Entry 6K1P (electron microscopy, 3.87 A resolution); this record covers chains A and J of the 11 polymer chains in the assembly.

[Chain A]
Molecule: Histone H3
Source organism: Xenopus laevis
UniProt: A0A310TTQ1 (A0A310TTQ1_XENLA); residues 1-135 here correspond to UniProt positions 2-136 (UniProt number = residue number + 1)
Chain sequence (135 residues; each row starts with the number of its first residue):
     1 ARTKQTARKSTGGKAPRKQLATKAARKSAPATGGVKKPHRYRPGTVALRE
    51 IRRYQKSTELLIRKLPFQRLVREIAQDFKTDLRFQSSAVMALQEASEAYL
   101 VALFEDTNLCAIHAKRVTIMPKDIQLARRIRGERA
Unresolved in the structure: 1-36, 135

[Chain J]
Molecule: 167-nt DNA strand
Source organism: Escherichia coli K-12
Sequence (167 nucleotides; row label = number of the first residue in the row; numbers below 1 keep their minus sign (DC-19 is residue -19)):
   -19 CTAGTACTTCTCGACAAGCTATCGGATGTATATATCTGACACGTGCCTGG
    31 AGACTAGGGAGTAATCCCCTTGGCGGTTAAAACGCGGGGGACAGCGCGTA
    81 CGTGCGTTTAAGCGGTGCTAGAGCTGTCTACGACCAATTGAGCGGCCTCG
   131 GCACCGGGATTCTCGAG
Unresolved in the structure: -19 to 0, 147

[Interface between chain A and chain J]
Residue-residue contacts (15; chain A residue first):
  Arg40(A) - DG66(J)  base contact
  Arg42(A) - DG69(J)  salt bridge to the phosphate
  Arg42(A) - DC144(J)  hydrogen bond to the phosphate
  Pro43(A) - DG69(J)  sugar contact
  Thr45(A) - DC144(J)  hydrogen bond to the phosphate
  Arg63(A) - DA60(J)  sugar contact
  Arg72(A) - DT51(J)  salt bridge to the phosphate
  Arg83(A) - DT51(J)  phosphate contact
  Phe84(A) - DT50(J)  phosphate contact
  Phe84(A) - DT51(J)  hydrogen bond to the phosphate
  Gln85(A) - DT50(J)  phosphate contact
  Arg116(A) - DA71(J)  phosphate contact
  Val117(A) - DA71(J)  hydrogen bond to the phosphate
  Thr118(A) - DG70(J)  phosphate contact
  Thr118(A) - DA71(J)  hydrogen bond to the phosphate
Interface residues without a listed pair, chain A (15 interface residues in all): Tyr41, Lys115, Met120
Interface residues without a listed pair, chain J (12 interface residues in all): DG68, DC72, DT143, DG145

[In short]
The interface between chain A and chain J involves 15 residues on one side and 12 on the other, with 5
hydrogen bonds and 2 salt bridges. Among the polar pairs are Arg42(A)-DC144(J), Thr45(A)-DC144(J) and
Phe84(A)-DT51(J).
Here chain A is Histone H3 (Xenopus laevis) and chain J is a 167-nt DNA strand (Escherichia coli K-12). Entry
6K1P (The complex of ISWI-nucleosome in the ADP.BeF-bound state) was determined by electron microscopy,
deposited together with 6JYL and 6IRO.
